PDB entry 7Q7O | X-ray diffraction, 2.65 A resolution | chains H and M of the 3 polymer chains in the assembly

[Chain H]
Molecule: Reaction center protein H chain
Source organism: Cereibacter sphaeroides
UniProtKB: P0C0Y7 (RCEH_RHOSH); numbering as in UniProt (aligned over 10-250)
Chain sequence (241 residues; row label = number of the first residue in the row):
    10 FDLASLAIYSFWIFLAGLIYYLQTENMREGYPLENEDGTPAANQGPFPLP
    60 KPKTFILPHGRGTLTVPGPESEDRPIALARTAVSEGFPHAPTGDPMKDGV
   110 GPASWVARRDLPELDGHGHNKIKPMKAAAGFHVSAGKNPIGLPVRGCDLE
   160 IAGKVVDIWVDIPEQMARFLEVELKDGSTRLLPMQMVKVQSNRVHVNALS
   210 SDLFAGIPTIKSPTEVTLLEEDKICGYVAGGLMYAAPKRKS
Unresolved in the structure: 250

[Chain M]
Molecule: Reaction center protein M chain
Source organism: Cereibacter sphaeroides
UniProtKB: P0C0Y9 (RCEM_RHOSH); residues 1-302 here correspond to UniProt positions 2-303 (UniProt number = residue number + 1)
Chain sequence (302 residues; row label = number of the first residue in the row):
     1 AEYQNIFTQVQVRGPADLGMTEDVNLANRSGVGPFSTLLGWFGNAQLGPI
    51 YLGSLGVLSLFSGLMWFFTIGIWFWYQAGWNPAVFLRDLFFFSLEPPAPE
   101 YGLSFAAPLKEGGLWLIASFFMFVAVWSWWGRTYLRAQALGMGKHTAWAF
   151 LSAIWLWMVLGFIRPILMGSWSEAVPYGIFSHLDWTNNFSLVHGNLHYNP
   201 FHGLSIAFLYGSALLFAMHGATILAVSRFGGERELEQIADRGTAAERAAL
   251 FWRWTMGFNATMEGIHRWAIWMAVLVTLTGGIGILLSGTVVDNWYVWGQN
   301 HG
Unresolved in the structure: 1, 302
Sequence notes: engineered mutation Thr8 (Ser9 in P0C0Y9), His197 (Phe198 in P0C0Y9)
Metal / ion sites: Fe ion: His219, Glu234, His266 (shared with 2 residues of chain L)
Residues lining bound ligands:
  - bacteriochlorophyll a (BCL), molecule 1: Met122, Val126, Phe150, Ala153, Ile154, Leu156, Trp157, Leu160, Trp185, Thr186, Asn187, Phe189, Ser190, Asn195, Leu196, His197, His202, Ser205, Ile206, Leu209, Tyr210, Val276, Thr277, Gly280, Gly281, Ile284
  - bacteriochlorophyll a (BCL), molecule 2: Met122, Trp157, Leu160, Val175, Ile179, His182, Leu183, Trp185, Thr186
  - bacteriochlorophyll a (BCL), molecule 3: Thr186, Leu209, Tyr210
  - bacteriochlorophyll a (BCL), molecule 4: His197, Gly203, Ile206, Ala207, Tyr210, Gly211, Leu214
  - bacteriopheophytin a (BPH), molecule 1: Ser59, Leu60, Gly63, Ala125, Val126, Trp129, Thr133, Thr146, Ala149, Phe150, Ala153, Ala273, Val274, Thr277
  - bacteriopheophytin a (BPH), molecule 2: Tyr210, Ala213, Leu214, Ala217, Met218, Trp252, Thr255, Met256
  - speroidenone (SPN): Trp66, Phe67, Phe68, Ile70, Gly71, Ile72, Phe74, Trp75, Phe85, Leu89, Trp115, Leu116, Ser119, Phe120, Met122, Phe123, Trp157, Met158, Gly161, Phe162, Trp171, Ala174, Val175, Pro176, Tyr177, Gly178, Ile179, His182
  - ubiquinone-7 (UQ7): Leu214, Leu215, Met218, His219, Thr222, Ile223, Ala245, Ala248, Ala249, Trp252, Met256, Phe258, Asn259, Ala260, Thr261, Met262, Ile265, Trp268, Met272
Curated features (UniProtKB/Swiss-Prot):
  - binding site ((7R,8Z)-bacteriochlorophyll b): His182, His202
  - binding site (Fe cation): His219, Glu234, His266
  - binding site (a ubiquinone): Trp252

[Chain H / chain M interface]
Residue-residue contacts - 112 pairs, chain H then chain M:
  Asp11(H) with Trp297(M), hydrogen bond; His301(M), salt bridge
  Ala13(H) with Val291(M), hydrophobic; Trp297(M)
  Ser14(H) with Trp297(M); His301(M), hydrogen bond
  Ala16(H) with Phe201(M)
  Ile17(H) with Pro200(M), hydrophobic; Phe201(M); Leu204(M), hydrophobic
  Phe20(H) with Leu204(M), hydrophobic; Thr279(M)
  Trp21(H) with Leu204(M), hydrophobic
  Phe23(H) with Trp271(M), hydrophobic
  Leu27(H) with Trp271(M)
  Tyr30(H) with Arg267(M)
  Leu31(H) with Arg267(M); Trp268(M), hydrophobic; Trp271(M)
  Gln32(H) with Phe258(M)
  Glu34(H) with Thr261(M); Arg267(M), salt bridge
  Asn35(H) with Ala260(M); Thr261(M), hydrogen bond (side chain-backbone); Gly264(M), hydrogen bond (side chain-backbone); Ile265(M), hydrogen bond (side chain-backbone); Trp268(M)
  Glu38(H) with Ile238(M); Arg241(M), salt bridge; Thr261(M)
  Leu42(H) with Arg253(M)
  Lys62(H) with Glu263(M), salt bridge; Arg267(M)
  Phe64(H) with Glu263(M)
  Leu66(H) with Ala239(M), hydrophobic
  Leu73(H) with Ile238(M); Ala239(M)
  Glu79(H) with Arg241(M), salt bridge
  Pro111(H) with Arg247(M), hydrogen bond (backbone-side chain)
  Ala112(H) with Arg247(M)
  Ser113(H) with Thr243(M); Arg247(M), hydrogen bond (backbone-side chain)
  Val115(H) with Arg241(M); Gly242(M); Thr243(M); Glu246(M)
  Arg117(H) with Glu236(M), hydrogen bond (side chain-backbone); Gln237(M); Asp240(M), hydrogen bond (side chain-backbone); Arg241(M); Gly242(M)
  Arg118(H) with Glu236(M), salt bridge; Asp240(M), salt bridge
  Glu122(H) with Arg233(M), salt bridge; Glu236(M)
  Gly125(H) with Met20(M)
  His126(H) with Met20(M)
  Ile131(H) with Arg233(M)
  Ala138(H) with Pro15(M)
  Gly139(H) with Arg13(M); Gly14(M)
  Phe140(H) with Arg13(M); Gly14(M); Pro15(M)
  His141(H) with Val12(M); Arg13(M), hydrogen bond (backbone-backbone)
  Val142(H) with Val10(M), hydrophobic; Gln11(M)
  Ser143(H) with Gln11(M), hydrogen bond (backbone-backbone); Val12(M); Arg13(M)
  Ala144(H) with Val10(M); Gln11(M), hydrogen bond (backbone-backbone); Thr37(M); Trp41(M), hydrophobic
  Gly145(H) with Gln9(M); Trp41(M)
  Lys146(H) with Val10(M)
  Pro172(H) with Asp17(M)
  Glu173(H) with Asn44(M)
  Gln174(H) with Val12(M); Arg13(M); Gly14(M), hydrogen bond (side chain-backbone); Pro15(M), hydrogen bond (side chain-backbone); Phe35(M)
  Met175(H) with Val12(M)
  Ala176(H) with Val12(M)
  Arg177(H) with Glu232(M), salt bridge; Arg233(M)
  Met193(H) with Tyr3(M); Gln9(M)
  Gln194(H) with Tyr3(M); Asn5(M); Ser227(M); Arg228(M)
  Met195(H) with Arg228(M)
  Val196(H) with Tyr3(M); Gln9(M), hydrogen bond (backbone-side chain)
  Lys197(H) with Glu2(M); Tyr3(M); Gln9(M)
  Val198(H) with Gln9(M), hydrogen bond (backbone-side chain)
  Leu227(H) with Arg233(M); Glu236(M)
  Glu230(H) with Arg233(M), salt bridge
  Asp231(H) with Gly242(M); Thr243(M), hydrogen bond (side chain-backbone)
  Cys234(H) with Arg228(M), hydrogen bond (side chain-backbone); Phe229(M)
  Gly235(H) with Arg247(M)
  Ala238(H) with Phe229(M), hydrophobic
  Leu241(H) with Arg228(M)
Other interface residues (no listed pair), chain H (72 interface residues in all): Leu12, Leu24, Arg37, Tyr40, Arg70, Glu81, Gly110, Trp114, Lys130, Met134, Pro148, Val169, Pro192
Other interface residues (no listed pair), chain M (57 interface residues in all): Ala16, Gly19, Gln46, Phe208, Asn259, Leu275, Leu286, Val290, Trp294

[In short]
Chain H and chain M form an interface of 72 and 57 residues respectively; the contacts include 18 hydrogen
bonds and 10 salt bridges. Among the polar pairs are Asp11(H)-His301(M), Glu34(H)-Arg267(M) and
Glu38(H)-Arg241(M).
Here chain H is Reaction center protein H chain and chain M is Reaction center protein M chain, both from
Cereibacter sphaeroides. Entry 7Q7O (Room temperature structure of the Rhodobacter Sphaeroides Photosynthetic
Reaction Center F(M197)H mutant at atmospheric pressure after ...) was determined by X-ray diffraction.
